Entry 7I9W (X-ray diffraction, 2.19 A resolution); this record covers chains A and B.

== Chain A ==
Name: Serine protease subunit NS2B
From: Zika virus
Reference sequence: Q32ZE1 (POLG_ZIKV); residues 46-89 here correspond to UniProt positions 1414-1457 (UniProt number = residue number + 1368)
Chain sequence (46 residues; row label = number of the first residue in the row):
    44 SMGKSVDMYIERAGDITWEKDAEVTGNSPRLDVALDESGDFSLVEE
Disordered / not traced: 44-49, 89
Differences from the reference sequence: expression tag (44-45)
Small-molecule neighbours: A1B9F (N-(2,3-dihydro-1H-isoindol-5-yl)-6-fluoro-1H-indazole-4-carboxamide): S81, G82, D83

== Chain B ==
Name: Serine protease NS3
From: Zika virus
Notes: EC 3.4.21.91, 3.6.1.15, 3.6.4.13
Reference sequence: Q32ZE1 (POLG_ZIKV); residues 11-177 here correspond to UniProt positions 1509-1675 (UniProt number = residue number + 1498)
Chain sequence (168 residues; each row starts with the number of its first residue):
    10 MKEVKKGETTDGVYRVMTRRLLGSTQVGVGVMQEGVFHTMWHVTKGAALR
    60 SGEGRLDPYWGDVKQDLVSYCGPWKLDAAWDGLSEVQLLAVPPGERAKNI
   110 QTLPGIFKTKDGDIGAVALDYPAGTSGSPILDKCGRVIGLYGNGVVIKNG
   160 SYVSAITQGKREEETPVE
Disordered / not traced: 10-15, 172-177
Differences from the reference sequence: initiating methionine (10); conflict K107 (Arg1605 in Q32ZE1)
Small-molecule neighbours: A1B9F (N-(2,3-dihydro-1H-isoindol-5-yl)-6-fluoro-1H-indazole-4-carboxamide): H51, D75, Y130, P131, A132, S135, Y150, G151, N152, Y161
Curated features (UniProtKB/Swiss-Prot):
  - active site (Charge relay system): H51, D75, S135

== Chain A / chain B interface ==
Pairs across the interface - 94 pairs, chain A then chain B:
  D50(A) - A57(B)
  M51(A) - M26(B)
  M51(A) - V52(B)
  M51(A) - T53(B)
  M51(A) - L58(B)
  M51(A) - R59(B)  hydrogen bond (backbone-backbone)
  Y52(A) - R24(B)
  Y52(A) - V25(B)
  Y52(A) - M26(B)  hydrogen bond (backbone-backbone)
  Y52(A) - R28(B)
  Y52(A) - S33(B)  hydrogen bond
  Y52(A) - R59(B)
  I53(A) - Y23(B)  hydrophobic
  I53(A) - R24(B)
  I53(A) - M41(B)  hydrophobic
  I53(A) - R59(B)  hydrogen bond (backbone-backbone)
  I53(A) - S60(B)
  I53(A) - L65(B)  hydrophobic
  E54(A) - Y23(B)
  E54(A) - R24(B)  hydrogen bond (backbone-backbone)
  R55(A) - E17(B)
  R55(A) - T19(B)
  R55(A) - D20(B)  hydrogen bond (side chain-backbone)
  R55(A) - G21(B)
  R55(A) - V22(B)
  R55(A) - Y23(B)
  A56(A) - V22(B)  hydrogen bond (backbone-backbone)
  A56(A) - Y23(B)
  A56(A) - R24(B)
  A56(A) - V100(B)  hydrophobic
  A56(A) - A106(B)
  G57(A) - G21(B)
  G57(A) - V22(B)  hydrogen bond (backbone-backbone)
  D58(A) - L98(B)
  I59(A) - G21(B)
  I59(A) - V22(B)
  I59(A) - V40(B)  hydrophobic
  I59(A) - L98(B)  hydrophobic
  I59(A) - L140(B)  hydrophobic
  I59(A) - G144(B)
  I59(A) - V146(B)  hydrophobic
  T60(A) - N108(B)  hydrogen bond (backbone-side chain)
  T60(A) - L140(B)
  W61(A) - E94(B)
  W61(A) - V95(B)
  W61(A) - Q96(B)
  W61(A) - Q110(B)
  W61(A) - L140(B)
  W61(A) - D141(B)
  W61(A) - K142(B)
  E62(A) - Q96(B)  hydrogen bond (backbone-side chain)
  E62(A) - N108(B)
  A65(A) - Q96(B)
  A65(A) - N108(B)
  E66(A) - I109(B)
  E66(A) - Q110(B)  hydrogen bond (backbone-backbone)
  V67(A) - E94(B)
  V67(A) - Q110(B)
  T68(A) - I109(B)
  T68(A) - Q110(B)  hydrogen bond (backbone-backbone)
  T68(A) - T111(B)  hydrogen bond (backbone-side chain)
  T68(A) - L128(B)
  G69(A) - T111(B)
  G69(A) - L128(B)
  N70(A) - L112(B)
  N70(A) - A127(B)
  S71(A) - L112(B)  hydrogen bond (side chain-backbone)
  S71(A) - P113(B)
  S71(A) - G114(B)
  P72(A) - G114(B)
  P72(A) - I115(B)  hydrogen bond (backbone-backbone)
  P72(A) - A127(B)
  R73(A) - I115(B)
  R73(A) - K117(B)
  L74(A) - I115(B)  hydrogen bond (backbone-backbone)
  L74(A) - F116(B)
  L74(A) - K117(B)  hydrogen bond (backbone-backbone)
  L74(A) - I156(B)  hydrophobic
  D75(A) - K117(B)
  V76(A) - F116(B)  hydrophobic
  V76(A) - K117(B)  hydrogen bond (backbone-backbone)
  V76(A) - T118(B)
  D79(A) - K73(B)
  S81(A) - V72(B)
  G82(A) - V72(B)
  G82(A) - K73(B)
  G82(A) - N152(B)  hydrogen bond (backbone-side chain)
  F84(A) - F116(B)  hydrophobic
  F84(A) - N152(B)
  F84(A) - G153(B)
  S85(A) - V154(B)
  L86(A) - V154(B)
  L86(A) - V155(B)
  L86(A) - I156(B)  hydrophobic
Interface residues without a listed pair, chain A (33 interface residues in all): L78, E80
Interface residues without a listed pair, chain B (58 interface residues in all): T27, V36, F46, I123, P138, V162, A164

== In short ==
33 residues of chain A face 58 of chain B across their interface, with 19 hydrogen bonds. Among the polar
pairs are Y52(A)-S33(B), R55(A)-D20(B) and T60(A)-N108(B). Compound A1B9F is bound between chain A and chain
B.
Here chain A is Serine protease subunit NS2B and chain B is Serine protease NS3, both from Zika virus. Entry
7I9W (Group deposition of ZIKV NS2B-NS3 protease in complex with inhibitors from ASAP Discovery Consortium --
Crystal ...) was determined by X-ray diffraction.
